Entry 3K1X (X-ray diffraction, 1.98 A resolution); this record covers chain A.

[Chain A]
Name: Heparin-binding growth factor 1
Source organism: Homo sapiens
Notes: fragment: Heparin-binding
UniProtKB: P05230 (FGF1_HUMAN); residues 1-130 here correspond to UniProt positions 24-153 (UniProt number = residue number + 23)
Amino-acid sequence (130 residues; numbered 1 to 130; the number before each row is that of its first residue):
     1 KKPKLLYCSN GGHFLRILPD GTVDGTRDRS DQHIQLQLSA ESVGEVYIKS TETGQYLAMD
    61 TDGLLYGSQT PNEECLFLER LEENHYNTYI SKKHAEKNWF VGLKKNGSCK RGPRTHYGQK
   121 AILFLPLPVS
Ligand contacts: 2,5-dihydroxybenzenesulfonic acid (DBX): N10, K105, K110, G118, Q119, K120, A121

[Overview]
Chain A binds 2,5-dihydroxybenzenesulfonic acid.
Chain A is Heparin-binding growth factor 1 (Homo sapiens); the structure, Acidic Fibroblast Growth Factor
(FGF-1) complexed with dobesilate, was determined by X-ray diffraction, deposited together with 3JUT.
